PDB entry 5GMK | electron microscopy, 3.40 A resolution | chains E and T of the 45 polymer chains in the assembly

[Chain E]
Molecule: U6 snRNA
Source organism: Saccharomyces cerevisiae S288c
Sequence (112 nucleotides; numbered 1 to 112; the number before each row is that of its first residue):
     1 GUUCGCGAAG UAACCCUUCG UGGACAUUUG GUCAAUUUGA AACAAUACAG AGAUGAUCAG
    61 CAGUUCCCCU GCAUAAGGAU GAACCGUUUU ACAAAGAGAU UUAUUUCGUU UU
Not modelled in the structure: 104-112
Metal / ion sites: Mg2+ site 1: A59, U80; Mg2+ site 2: C61, G77; Mg2+ site 3: G78, U80 (shared with 1 residue of chain B; 1 residue of chain N); Mg2+ site 4 near G81 (its only coordinating residue here)

[Chain T]
Name: Pre-mRNA-splicing factor BUD31
Source organism: Saccharomyces cerevisiae S288C
Reference sequence: P25337 (BUD31_YEAST); residue numbers follow UniProt; this construct covers 1-157
Amino-acid sequence (157 residues; numbered 1 to 157; the number before each row is that of its first residue):
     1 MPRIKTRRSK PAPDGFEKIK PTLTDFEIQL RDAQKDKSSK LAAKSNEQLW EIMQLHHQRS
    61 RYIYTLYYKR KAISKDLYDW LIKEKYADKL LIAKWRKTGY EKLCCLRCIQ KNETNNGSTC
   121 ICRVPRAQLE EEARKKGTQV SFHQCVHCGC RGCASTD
Curated features (UniProtKB/Swiss-Prot):
  - motif: Pro2 to Pro11 (Nuclear localization signal)
Metal / ion sites: Zn2+ site 1: Cys104, Cys105, Cys108, Cys148; Zn2+ site 2: Cys104, Cys122, Cys150, Cys153; Zn2+ site 3: Cys108, Cys120, Cys122, Cys145

[Interface between chain E and chain T]
Residue-residue contacts (31; chain E residue first):
  G1(E) - Glu101(T)  hydrogen bond to the sugar
  G1(E) - Ser155(T)  base contact
  G1(E) - Thr156(T)  base contact
  U2(E) - Glu101(T)  sugar contact
  C25(E) - Thr98(T)  hydrogen bond to the sugar
  A26(E) - Gly99(T)  sugar contact
  A26(E) - Arg123(T)  hydrogen bond to the sugar
  A26(E) - Pro125(T)  base contact
  U27(E) - Thr119(T)  phosphate contact
  U27(E) - Val124(T)  phosphate contact
  U27(E) - Gln128(T)  hydrogen bond to the base
  U28(E) - Ser118(T)  sugar contact
  U28(E) - Thr119(T)  hydrogen bond to the phosphate
  U28(E) - Ile121(T)  base contact
  U28(E) - Val124(T)  sugar contact
  U28(E) - Gln128(T)  base contact
  U28(E) - Leu129(T)  base contact
  U28(E) - Glu132(T)  base contact
  U29(E) - Thr114(T)  phosphate contact
  U29(E) - Asn116(T)  phosphate contact
  U29(E) - Cys120(T)  sugar contact
  U29(E) - Ile121(T)  sugar contact
  U29(E) - Val146(T)  hydrogen bond to the base
  U29(E) - His147(T)  hydrogen bond to the sugar
  G30(E) - Thr114(T)  phosphate contact
  G30(E) - Asn115(T)  hydrogen bond to the phosphate
  G30(E) - Val146(T)  sugar contact
  G31(E) - Asn115(T)  hydrogen bond to the phosphate
  A35(E) - Lys40(T)  phosphate contact
  A35(E) - Leu41(T)  base contact
  A35(E) - Ala42(T)  hydrogen bond to the phosphate
Other interface residues (no listed pair), chain E (11 interface residues in all): U36
Other interface residues (no listed pair), chain T (28 interface residues in all): Tyr100, Lys102, Lys111, Phe142, Cys145

[Summary]
11 residues of chain E face 28 of chain T across their interface, with 10 hydrogen bonds. Polar contacts
include U27(E)-Gln128(T), U29(E)-Val146(T) and G1(E)-Glu101(T). A59(E) and U80(E) coordinate Mg2+ site 1.
C61(E) and G77(E) coordinate Mg2+ site 2.
Chain E is U6 snRNA (Saccharomyces cerevisiae S288c) and chain T is Pre-mRNA-splicing factor BUD31
(Saccharomyces cerevisiae S288C); the structure, Cryo-EM structure of the Catalytic Step I spliceosome (C
complex) at 3.4 angstrom resolution, was determined by electron microscopy.
